1ESD - chain A; structure by X-ray diffraction, 2.30 A resolution.

== Chain A ==
Name: Esterase
Organism: Streptomyces scabiei
Reference sequence: P22266 (ESTA_STRSC); residues 1-306 here correspond to UniProt positions 40-345 (UniProt number = residue number + 39)
Chain sequence (306 residues; numbered 1 to 306; the number before each row is that of its first residue):
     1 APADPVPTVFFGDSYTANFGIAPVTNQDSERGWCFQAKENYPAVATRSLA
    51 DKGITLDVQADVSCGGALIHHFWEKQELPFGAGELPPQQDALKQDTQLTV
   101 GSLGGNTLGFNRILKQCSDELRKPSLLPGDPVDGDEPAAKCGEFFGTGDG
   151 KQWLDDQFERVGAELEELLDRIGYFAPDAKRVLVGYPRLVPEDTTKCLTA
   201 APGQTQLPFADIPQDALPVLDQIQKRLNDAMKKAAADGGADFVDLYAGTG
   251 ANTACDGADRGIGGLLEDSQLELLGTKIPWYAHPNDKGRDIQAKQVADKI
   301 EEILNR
Not modelled in the structure: 1-3, 306
Disulfides: C34-C64, C117-C141, C197-C255
Residues lining bound ligands: methylphosphonic acid ester group (VXA): D13, S14, Y15, G65, G66, N106, L127, H283

== Summary ==
Chain A binds methylphosphonic acid ester group.
Chain A is Esterase (Streptomyces scabiei); the structure, The molecular mechanism of enantiorecognition by
esterases, was determined by X-ray diffraction (same publication as 1ESC and 1ESE).
